9G9D - chains F and R of the 12 polymer chains in the assembly; structure by electron microscopy, 2.90 A resolution.

== Chain F ==
Protein: CRISPR system Cms endoribonuclease Csm3
Source organism: Enterococcus italicus DSM 15952
Notes: EC 3.1.-.-
UniProt: E6LHV5 (CSM3_ENTI1); residue numbers follow UniProt; this construct covers 1-214
Chain sequence (214 residues; each row starts with the number of its first residue):
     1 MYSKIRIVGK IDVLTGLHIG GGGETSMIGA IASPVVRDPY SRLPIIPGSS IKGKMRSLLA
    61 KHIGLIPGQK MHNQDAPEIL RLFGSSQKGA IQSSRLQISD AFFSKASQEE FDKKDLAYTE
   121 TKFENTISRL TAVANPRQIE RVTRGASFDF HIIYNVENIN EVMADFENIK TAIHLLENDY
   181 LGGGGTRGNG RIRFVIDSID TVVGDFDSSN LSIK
Not modelled in the structure: 1, 212-214
Sequence notes: engineered mutation Ala32 (Asp in E6LHV5)

== Chain R ==
Molecule: 45-nt RNA strand
Source organism: Enterococcus italicus DSM 15952
Sequence (45 nucleotides; each row starts with the number of its first residue; numbers below 1 keep their minus sign (A-7 is residue -7)):
    -7 ACGAGAACAU GCGCGACAUU CCGAAGAACG CUGAAGCGCU GGGGG
Not modelled in the structure: 31-37

== How chain F and chain R interact ==
Residue-residue contacts (52):
  Ile19(F) - C14(R)  phosphate contact
  Gly20(F) - C13(R)  base contact
  Gly20(F) - C14(R)  hydrogen bond to the phosphate
  Gly21(F) - C13(R)  base contact
  Gly22(F) - C13(R)  base contact
  Pro47(F) - C13(R)  phosphate contact
  Ser49(F) - U12(R)  sugar contact
  Ser49(F) - C13(R)  phosphate contact
  Ser50(F) - U12(R)  phosphate contact
  Ser50(F) - C13(R)  hydrogen bond to the phosphate
  Ser50(F) - C14(R)  phosphate contact
  Lys52(F) - A10(R)  salt bridge to the phosphate
  Lys52(F) - U11(R)  salt bridge to the phosphate
  Gly53(F) - U12(R)  sugar contact
  Lys54(F) - U12(R)  base contact
  Arg56(F) - A10(R)  hydrogen bond to the phosphate
  Arg56(F) - U11(R)  salt bridge to the phosphate
  Ser57(F) - U12(R)  hydrogen bond to the base
  His72(F) - A10(R)  sugar contact
  His72(F) - U11(R)  phosphate contact
  His72(F) - U12(R)  salt bridge to the phosphate
  Asn73(F) - A10(R)  sugar contact
  Phe83(F) - A10(R)  phosphate contact
  Phe83(F) - U11(R)  phosphate contact
  Gly84(F) - A10(R)  sugar contact
  Ser85(F) - C9(R)  hydrogen bond to the sugar
  Ser85(F) - A10(R)  sugar contact
  Ser86(F) - C9(R)  hydrogen bond to the base
  Ser86(F) - A10(R)  sugar contact
  Ser94(F) - A10(R)  phosphate contact
  Phe123(F) - A19(R)  sugar contact
  Glu124(F) - A19(R)  phosphate contact
  Asn125(F) - A17(R)  hydrogen bond to the sugar
  Asn125(F) - G18(R)  sugar contact
  Asn125(F) - A19(R)  hydrogen bond to the base
  Asn125(F) - A20(R)  sugar contact
  Thr126(F) - A17(R)  hydrogen bond to the base
  Thr126(F) - G18(R)  phosphate contact
  Ile127(F) - G18(R)  hydrogen bond to the phosphate
  Arg129(F) - G18(R)  salt bridge to the phosphate
  Ala134(F) - A20(R)  base contact
  Pro136(F) - A19(R)  base contact
  Arg137(F) - A17(R)  hydrogen bond to the sugar
  Arg137(F) - A19(R)  salt bridge to the phosphate
  Tyr180(F) - G15(R)  hydrogen bond to the phosphate
  Gly182(F) - C14(R)  phosphate contact
  Gly183(F) - C14(R)  sugar contact
  Gly183(F) - G15(R)  phosphate contact
  Gly184(F) - G15(R)  hydrogen bond to the phosphate
  Thr186(F) - A16(R)  phosphate contact
  Arg187(F) - A16(R)  salt bridge to the phosphate
  Arg187(F) - A17(R)  salt bridge to the phosphate
Other interface residues (no listed pair), chain F (38 interface residues in all): His18, Lys61, Ile91, Gly185

== Summary ==
38 residues of chain F and 12 residues of chain R are in contact; the contacts include 13 hydrogen bonds and 8
salt bridges. Polar contacts include Ser57(F)-U12(R), Ser86(F)-C9(R) and Asn125(F)-A19(R).
Here chain F is CRISPR system Cms endoribonuclease Csm3 and chain R is a 45-nt RNA strand, both from
Enterococcus italicus DSM 15952. Entry 9G9D (CryoEM structure of Enterococcus italicus Csm-crRNA-CTR (4.3)
complex) was determined by electron microscopy (same publication as 9G9A, 9G9B, 9G9C, 9G9E, 9G9F, 9G9G and 4
further entries).
